PDB entry 5YVU | X-ray diffraction, 2.49 A resolution | chains B and I of the 3 polymer chains in the assembly

[Chain B]
Name: Genome polyprotein
Source organism: Dengue virus 4
Reference sequence: F8TEL4 (F8TEL4_9FLAV); residues 1-618 here correspond to UniProt positions 1475-2092 (UniProt number = residue number + 1474)
Chain sequence (627 residues; row label = number of the first residue in the row; numbers below 1 keep their minus sign (Gly-8 is residue -8)):
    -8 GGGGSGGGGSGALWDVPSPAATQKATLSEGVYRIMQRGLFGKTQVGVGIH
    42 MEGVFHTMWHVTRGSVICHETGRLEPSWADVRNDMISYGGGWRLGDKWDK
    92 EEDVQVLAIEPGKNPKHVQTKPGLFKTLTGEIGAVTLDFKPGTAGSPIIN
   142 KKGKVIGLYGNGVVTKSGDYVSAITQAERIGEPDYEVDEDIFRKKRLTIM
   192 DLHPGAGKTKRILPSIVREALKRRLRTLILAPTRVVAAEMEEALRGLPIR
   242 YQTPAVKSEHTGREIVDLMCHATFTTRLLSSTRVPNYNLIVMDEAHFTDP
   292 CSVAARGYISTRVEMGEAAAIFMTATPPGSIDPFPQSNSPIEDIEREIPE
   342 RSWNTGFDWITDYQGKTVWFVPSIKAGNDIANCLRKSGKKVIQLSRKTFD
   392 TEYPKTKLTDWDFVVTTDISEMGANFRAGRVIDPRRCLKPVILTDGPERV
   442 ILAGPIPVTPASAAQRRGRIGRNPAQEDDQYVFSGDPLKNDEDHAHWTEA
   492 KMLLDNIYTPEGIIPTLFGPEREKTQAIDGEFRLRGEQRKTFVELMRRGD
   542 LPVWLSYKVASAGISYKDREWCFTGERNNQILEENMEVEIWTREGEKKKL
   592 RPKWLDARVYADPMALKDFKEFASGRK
Disordered / not traced: -8 to 1, 9-17, 30-32, 171-174
Construct notes: expression tag (-8 to 0); engineered mutation Ala135 (Ser1609 in F8TEL4)

[Chain I]
Name: Pancreatic trypsin inhibitor
Source organism: Bos taurus
Reference sequence: P00974 (BPT1_BOVIN); residues 1-55 here correspond to UniProt positions 36-90 (UniProt number = residue number + 35)
Chain sequence (55 residues; row label = number of the first residue in the row):
     1 RPDFCLEPPYTGPCKARIIRYFYNAKAGLCQTFVYGGCRAKRNNFKSAED
    51 CMRTC
Curated features (UniProtKB/Swiss-Prot):
  - site: Lys15, Ala16 (Reactive bond for trypsin)
Disulfide bonds: Cys5-Cys55, Cys14-Cys38, Cys30-Cys51

[Interface between chain B and chain I]
Contacting residue pairs (30; chain B residue first):
  Thr34(B) - Arg17(I)
  Gln35(B) - Arg17(I)
  Val36(B) - Ala16(I)
  Val36(B) - Arg17(I)  hydrogen bond (backbone-backbone)
  His51(B) - Cys14(I)
  His51(B) - Ala16(I)
  His51(B) - Ile18(I)
  His51(B) - Gly36(I)
  His51(B) - Gly37(I)
  Arg54(B) - Gly37(I)  hydrogen bond (side chain-backbone)
  Asp129(B) - Lys15(I)  salt bridge
  Phe130(B) - Lys15(I)
  Pro132(B) - Lys15(I)
  Pro132(B) - Ala16(I)
  Pro132(B) - Arg17(I)
  Pro132(B) - Val34(I)  hydrophobic
  Gly133(B) - Lys15(I)  hydrogen bond (backbone-backbone)
  Gly133(B) - Ala16(I)
  Gly133(B) - Arg17(I)
  Thr134(B) - Lys15(I)  hydrogen bond (backbone-backbone)
  Ala135(B) - Lys15(I)  hydrogen bond (backbone-backbone)
  Ala135(B) - Ala16(I)
  Tyr150(B) - Lys15(I)
  Gly151(B) - Cys14(I)
  Gly151(B) - Lys15(I)  hydrogen bond (backbone-backbone)
  Asn152(B) - Cys14(I)  hydrogen bond
  Gly153(B) - Pro13(I)  hydrogen bond (backbone-backbone)
  Val154(B) - Pro13(I)  hydrophobic
  Tyr161(B) - Pro13(I)  hydrogen bond (side chain-backbone)
  Tyr161(B) - Lys15(I)
Other interface residues (no listed pair), chain B (20 interface residues in all): Val52, Pro102, Lys131
Other interface residues (no listed pair), chain I (10 interface residues in all): Cys38

[Overview]
The interface between chain B and chain I involves 20 residues on one side and 10 on the other, with 9
hydrogen bonds and 1 salt bridge. Polar pairs include Asp129(B)-Lys15(I), Arg54(B)-Gly37(I) and
Asn152(B)-Cys14(I).
Chain B is Genome polyprotein (Dengue virus 4) and chain I is Pancreatic trypsin inhibitor (Bos taurus); the
structure, Crystal structures of unlinked full length NS3 from Dengue virus provide insights into dynamics of
protease ..., was determined by X-ray diffraction.
